6KPP - chains B and E of the 6 polymer chains in the assembly; structure by X-ray diffraction, 2.75 A resolution.

Chain B:
Molecule: Tubulin beta chain
From: Sus scrofa
UniProt: A0A287AGU7 (A0A287AGU7_PIG); numbering as in UniProt (aligned over 1-445)
Sequence (445 residues; row label = number of the first residue in the row):
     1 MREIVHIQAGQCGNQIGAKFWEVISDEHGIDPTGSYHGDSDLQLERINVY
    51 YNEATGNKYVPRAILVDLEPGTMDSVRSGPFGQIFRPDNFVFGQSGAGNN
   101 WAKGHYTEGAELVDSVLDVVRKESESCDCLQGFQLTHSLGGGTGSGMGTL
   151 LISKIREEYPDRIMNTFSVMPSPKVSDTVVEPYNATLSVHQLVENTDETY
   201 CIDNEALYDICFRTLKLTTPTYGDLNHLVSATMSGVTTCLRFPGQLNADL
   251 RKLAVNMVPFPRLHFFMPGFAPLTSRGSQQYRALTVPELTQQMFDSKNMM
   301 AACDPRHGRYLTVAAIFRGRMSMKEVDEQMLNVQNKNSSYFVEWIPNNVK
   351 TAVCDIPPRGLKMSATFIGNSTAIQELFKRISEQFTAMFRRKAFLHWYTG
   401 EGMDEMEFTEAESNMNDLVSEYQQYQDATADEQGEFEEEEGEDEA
Not modelled in the structure: 430-445
Metal / ion sites: Mg2+: Q11 (together with GDP)
Ligand contacts:
  - DO6 ((6-methoxy-2-methyl-7-oxidanyl-1-benzofuran-3-yl)-(3,4,5-trimethoxyphenyl)methanone): V236, C239, L240, L246, A248, D249, L250, K252, L253, N256, M257, T312, V313, A314, A315, I316, N348, K350, A352, I368
  - GDP (guanosine-5'-diphosphate): A9, G10, Q11, C12, Q15, I16, A97, N99, S138, G140, G141, G142, T143, G144, S145, V169, P171, V175, D177, E181, N204, L207, Y222, L225, N226

Chain E:
Molecule: Stathmin-4
From: Mus musculus
UniProt: P63042 (STMN4_MOUSE); residues 3-143 here correspond to UniProt positions 49-189 (UniProt number = residue number + 46)
Sequence (143 residues; row label = number of the first residue in the row):
     1 MADMEVIELNKCTSGQSFEVILKPPSFDGVPEFNASLPRRRDPSLEEIQK
    51 KLEAAEERRKYQEAELLKHLAEKREHEREVIQKAIEENNNFIKMAKEKLA
   101 QKMESNKENREAHLAAMLERLQEKDKHAEEVRKNKELKEEASR
Not modelled in the structure: 1-3, 27-41, 142-143
Differences from the reference sequence: expression tag (1-2)

Interface between chain B and chain E:
Contacting residue pairs (24; chain B residue first):
  H105(B) - K73(E)  hydrogen bond
  Y106(B) - H76(E)  hydrogen bond
  Y106(B) - E77(E)
  Y106(B) - V80(E)  hydrophobic
  Y106(B) - I81(E)
  L150(B) - E77(E)
  S153(B) - L70(E)
  S153(B) - K73(E)
  S153(B) - R74(E)  hydrogen bond
  K154(B) - R74(E)
  K154(B) - E77(E)  salt bridge
  R156(B) - L66(E)
  E157(B) - L70(E)
  E157(B) - R74(E)  salt bridge
  Q191(B) - K73(E)
  T399(B) - E87(E)
  E401(B) - V80(E)
  E401(B) - A84(E)
  G402(B) - V80(E)
  G402(B) - K83(E)
  G402(B) - A84(E)
  M403(B) - V80(E)
  D404(B) - K83(E)  salt bridge
  E407(B) - H76(E)  salt bridge
Interface residues without a listed pair, chain B (19 interface residues in all): T107, P160, E194, N195, G400
Interface residues without a listed pair, chain E (15 interface residues in all): E63, L67, H69, N88

In short:
The interface between chain B and chain E involves 19 residues on one side and 15 on the other; the contacts
include 3 hydrogen bonds and 4 salt bridges. Polar pairs include K154(B)-E77(E), E157(B)-R74(E) and
D404(B)-K83(E). Bound to chain B: compound DO6 and GDP.
Chain B is Tubulin beta chain (Sus scrofa) and chain E is Stathmin-4 (Mus musculus); the structure, BNC105 in
complex with tubulin, was determined by X-ray diffraction.
